Entry 9AU5 (electron microscopy, 3.11 A resolution); this record covers chains A and E of the 3 polymer chains in the assembly.

Chain A:
Name: DNA polymerase theta
From: Homo sapiens
Notes: EC 2.7.7.7
UniProt: O75417 (DPOLQ_HUMAN); numbering as in UniProt (aligned over 1792-2590)
Sequence (799 residues; row label = number of the first residue in the row):
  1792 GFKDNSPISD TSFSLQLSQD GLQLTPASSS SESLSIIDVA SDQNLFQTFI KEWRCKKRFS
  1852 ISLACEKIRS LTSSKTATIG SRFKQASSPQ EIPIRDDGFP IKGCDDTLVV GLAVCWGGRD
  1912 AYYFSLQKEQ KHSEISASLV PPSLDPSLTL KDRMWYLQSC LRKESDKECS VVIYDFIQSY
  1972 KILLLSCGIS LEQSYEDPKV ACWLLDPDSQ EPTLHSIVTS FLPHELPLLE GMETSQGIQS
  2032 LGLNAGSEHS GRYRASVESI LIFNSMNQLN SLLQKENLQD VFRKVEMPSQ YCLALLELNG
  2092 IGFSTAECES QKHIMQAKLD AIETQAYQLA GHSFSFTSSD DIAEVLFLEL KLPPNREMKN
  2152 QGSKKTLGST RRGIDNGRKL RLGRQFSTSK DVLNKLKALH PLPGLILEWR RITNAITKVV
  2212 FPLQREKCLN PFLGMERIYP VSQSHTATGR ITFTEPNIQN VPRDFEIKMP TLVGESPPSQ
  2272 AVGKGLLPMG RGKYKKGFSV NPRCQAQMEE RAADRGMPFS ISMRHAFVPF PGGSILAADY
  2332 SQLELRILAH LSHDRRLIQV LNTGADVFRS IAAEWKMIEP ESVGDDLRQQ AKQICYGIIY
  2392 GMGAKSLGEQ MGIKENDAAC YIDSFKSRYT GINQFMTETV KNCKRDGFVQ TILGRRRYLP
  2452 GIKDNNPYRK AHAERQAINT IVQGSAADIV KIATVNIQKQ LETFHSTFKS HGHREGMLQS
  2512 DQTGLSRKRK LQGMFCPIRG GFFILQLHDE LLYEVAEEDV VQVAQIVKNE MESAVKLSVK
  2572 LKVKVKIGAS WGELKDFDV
Disordered / not traced: 1792-1823, 1862-1884, 1921-1935, 2148-2173, 2263-2307, 2509-2525
Swiss-Prot annotation at these positions:
  - region: Lys2142 to Phe2177 (Loop 1)
  - binding site (Mg(2+)): Asp2330, Tyr2331, Asp2540
Ion coordination: Mg2+: Asp2330, Tyr2331, Asp2540 (together with 2'-deoxyguanosine-5'-triphosphate)
Small-molecule neighbours: 2'-deoxyguanosine-5'-triphosphate (DGT): Arg2241, Asp2330, Tyr2331, Ser2332, Gln2333, Leu2334, Glu2335, Phe2359, Arg2379, Lys2383, Gln2384, Tyr2387, Tyr2391, Asn2470, Gln2474, Ala2477, Asp2540, Lys2575
From the paper describing this entry:
  - binding site for 2'-deoxyguanosine-5'-triphosphate: Arg2379, Lys2383, Gln2384, Tyr2387, Lys2575
  - binding site for the 29-nt DNA strand (chain E): Gln2234, Ala2238, Asn2248, Gly2394, Arg2448, His2463, Arg2466, Gln2467
  - Mg2+ coordination: Asp2330, Tyr2331, Asp2540
  - binding site for the 20-nt DNA strand: Lys2181, Asn2205, Arg2254, Arg2315

Chain E:
Molecule: 29-nt DNA strand
Sequence (29 nucleotides; row label = number of the first residue in the row):
     1 GCAGTCAGCT CTACGGATGC CTCACAGCA
Disordered / not traced: 1-6, 21-29

Interface between chain A and chain E:
Contacting residue pairs - 43 pairs, chain A then chain E:
  Thr2128(A) - DA17(E)  phosphate contact
  Arg2175(A) - DT18(E)  hydrogen bond to the phosphate
  Arg2175(A) - DG19(E)  salt bridge to the phosphate
  Thr2208(A) - DG15(E)  phosphate contact
  Thr2208(A) - DG16(E)  hydrogen bond to the phosphate
  Lys2209(A) - DC14(E)  hydrogen bond to the sugar
  Lys2209(A) - DG15(E)  sugar contact
  Arg2216(A) - DG15(E)  salt bridge to the phosphate
  Gln2234(A) - DA13(E)  hydrogen bond to the phosphate
  Thr2237(A) - DT12(E)  sugar contact
  Ala2238(A) - DC11(E)  phosphate contact
  Ala2238(A) - DT12(E)  hydrogen bond to the phosphate
  Thr2239(A) - DC11(E)  sugar contact
  Arg2241(A) - DC11(E)  hydrogen bond to the base
  Thr2243(A) - DT12(E)  phosphate contact
  Thr2245(A) - DA13(E)  sugar contact
  Thr2245(A) - DC14(E)  phosphate contact
  Glu2246(A) - DC14(E)  hydrogen bond to the phosphate
  Pro2247(A) - DC14(E)  phosphate contact
  Asn2248(A) - DA13(E)  hydrogen bond to the sugar
  Asn2248(A) - DC14(E)  phosphate contact
  Asn2251(A) - DT12(E)  base contact
  Asn2251(A) - DA13(E)  base contact
  Gln2384(A) - DC9(E)  base contact
  Tyr2387(A) - DC9(E)  base contact
  Gly2388(A) - DC9(E)  base contact
  Tyr2391(A) - DC9(E)  base contact
  Met2393(A) - DC9(E)  base contact
  Gly2394(A) - DC9(E)  hydrogen bond to the phosphate
  Ser2397(A) - DC9(E)  phosphate contact
  Arg2448(A) - DC11(E)  salt bridge to the phosphate
  Tyr2459(A) - DG8(E)  sugar contact
  Ala2462(A) - DG8(E)  base contact
  His2463(A) - DT10(E)  salt bridge to the phosphate
  His2463(A) - DC11(E)  phosphate contact
  Arg2466(A) - DG8(E)  sugar contact
  Arg2466(A) - DC9(E)  hydrogen bond to the phosphate
  Arg2466(A) - DT10(E)  salt bridge to the phosphate
  Gln2467(A) - DT10(E)  phosphate contact
  Gln2467(A) - DC11(E)  hydrogen bond to the phosphate
  Asn2470(A) - DT10(E)  sugar contact
  Gln2474(A) - DT10(E)  hydrogen bond to the base
  Gln2474(A) - DC11(E)  sugar contact
Other interface residues (no listed pair), chain A (37 interface residues in all): Ser2130, Asp2131, Pro2213, Phe2244, Gly2392, Pro2458

Summary:
Chain A and chain E form an interface of 37 and 12 residues respectively, with 12 hydrogen bonds and 5 salt
bridges. Among the polar pairs are Arg2241(A)-DC11(E), Gln2474(A)-DT10(E) and Lys2209(A)-DC14(E). From the
paper: a binding site for the 29-nt DNA strand (chain E) at Gln2234(A), Ala2238(A) and Asn2248(A) among
others; a binding site for 2'-deoxyguanosine-5'-triphosphate at Arg2379(A), Lys2383(A) and Gln2384(A) among
others.
Chain A is DNA polymerase theta (Homo sapiens) and chain E is a 29-nt DNA strand; the structure, Ternary
complex of human DNA polymerase theta polymerase domain with a cognate C:G base pair, was determined by
electron microscopy (same publication as 9AU8 and 9AU9).
